2A4C - chains A and B; structure by X-ray diffraction, 2.90 A resolution.

== Chain A (and B) ==
Name: Cadherin-11
Source organism: Mus musculus
Notes: chain B of this document is another copy of the same molecule, construct and numbering; everything in this record applies to it too
UniProt: P55288 (CAD11_MOUSE); residues 1-98 here correspond to UniProt positions 54-151 (UniProt number = residue number + 53)
Amino-acid sequence (99 residues; each row starts with the number of its first residue; numbering starts at 0):
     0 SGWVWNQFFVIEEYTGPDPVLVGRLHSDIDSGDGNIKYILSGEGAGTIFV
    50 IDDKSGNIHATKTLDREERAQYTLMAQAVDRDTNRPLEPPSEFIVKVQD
Differences from the reference sequence: cloning artifact (0)

== Chain A / chain B interface ==
Contacting residue pairs (52; chain A residue first):
  S0(A) - E87(B)
  S0(A) - P88(B)
  G1(A) - S26(B)
  G1(A) - D27(B)  hydrogen bond (backbone-backbone)
  G1(A) - E87(B)  hydrogen bond (backbone-side chain)
  W2(A) - H25(B)
  W2(A) - A75(B)  hydrophobic
  W2(A) - Q76(B)
  W2(A) - A77(B)
  W2(A) - E87(B)  hydrogen bond (backbone-side chain)
  W2(A) - P88(B)  hydrogen bond (side chain-backbone)
  V3(A) - H25(B)  hydrogen bond (backbone-backbone)
  V3(A) - D27(B)
  W4(A) - W4(B)
  W4(A) - N5(B)
  W4(A) - F7(B)  hydrophobic
  W4(A) - L24(B)  hydrophobic
  W4(A) - A75(B)  hydrophobic
  W4(A) - S90(B)
  W4(A) - F92(B)  hydrophobic
  N5(A) - W4(B)
  F7(A) - W4(B)  hydrophobic
  F8(A) - L20(B)
  F8(A) - V21(B)
  F8(A) - G22(B)
  Y13(A) - Y13(B)
  L20(A) - F8(B)
  L20(A) - Q97(B)
  V21(A) - F8(B)
  G22(A) - F8(B)
  R23(A) - Q6(B)
  R23(A) - K95(B)
  L24(A) - W4(B)  hydrophobic
  H25(A) - G1(B)
  H25(A) - W2(B)
  H25(A) - V3(B)  hydrogen bond (backbone-backbone)
  S26(A) - G1(B)
  D27(A) - G1(B)  hydrogen bond (backbone-backbone)
  Y37(A) - W2(B)  hydrophobic
  A75(A) - W2(B)
  A75(A) - W4(B)  hydrophobic
  Q76(A) - W2(B)
  A77(A) - W2(B)
  E87(A) - S0(B)
  E87(A) - G1(B)
  E87(A) - W2(B)
  P88(A) - S0(B)
  P88(A) - W2(B)  hydrogen bond (backbone-side chain)
  S90(A) - W2(B)
  S90(A) - W4(B)
  F92(A) - W4(B)  hydrophobic
  Q97(A) - L20(B)
Interface residues without a listed pair, chain A (29 interface residues in all): Q6, I10, P89
Interface residues without a listed pair, chain B (30 interface residues in all): V19, R23, Y37, E91
From the paper, about this interface:
  - interface residues, chain A: G1(A), W2(A), W4(A), V19(A)

== Overview ==
The interface between chain A and chain B involves 29 residues on one side and 30 on the other, with 8
hydrogen bonds. Polar pairs include G1(A)-E87(B), W2(A)-E87(B) and W2(A)-P88(B). The paper reports interface
residues G1(A), W2(A) and W4(A) among others.
Chain A and chain B are both Cadherin-11 (Mus musculus); the structure, Crystal structure of mouse cadherin-11
EC1, was determined by X-ray diffraction, deposited together with 1ZVN, 1ZXK, 2A4E and 2A62.
